PDB entry 4FGO | X-ray diffraction, 1.90 A resolution | chain A

# Chain A
Protein: Periplasmic protein
Organism: Legionella pneumophila subsp. pneumophila
UniProt: Q5ZXA4 (Q5ZXA4_LEGPH); numbering as in UniProt (aligned over 52-244)
Sequence (193 residues; row label = number of the first residue in the row):
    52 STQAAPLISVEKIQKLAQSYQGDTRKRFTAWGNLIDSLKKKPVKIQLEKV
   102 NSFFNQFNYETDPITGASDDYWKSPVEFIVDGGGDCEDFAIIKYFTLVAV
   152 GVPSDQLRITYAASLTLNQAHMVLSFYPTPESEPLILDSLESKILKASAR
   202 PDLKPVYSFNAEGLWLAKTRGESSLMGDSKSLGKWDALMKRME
Disordered / not traced: 52-58, 227-231
Modified positions: Mse173, Mse240, Mse243 (selenomethionine; parent Met); Mse227 (selenomethionine)
Bound ions: Ca2+: D120, Y122, D136, E138, D139
What the authors report for this chain:
  - Ca2+ coordination: D120, Y122, D136, E138, D139
  - conformationally variable residues (side-chain flip): D120
  - mutagenesis - D136A, E138A, D139A: decreased binding to Ca2+
  - mutagenesis - D136A, E138A, D139A: decreased catalytic activity

# In short
D120, Y122, D136, E138 and D139 coordinate Ca2+. From the paper: D136A, E138A and D139A reduce binding to
Ca2+; Ca2+ coordination by D120, Y122 and D136 among others.
Chain A is Periplasmic protein (Legionella pneumophila subsp. pneumophila); the structure, Legionella
pneumophila LapG (calcium-bound), was determined by X-ray diffraction, deposited together with 4FGP and 4FGQ.
